8CWJ - chains J and K of the 5 polymer chains in the assembly; structure by X-ray diffraction, 2.45 A resolution.

[Chain J]
Name: Heavy chain of 4C12-B12 antibody Fab
Source organism: Homo sapiens
Notes: antibody fragment or engineered binder
Chain sequence (230 residues; each row starts with the number of its first residue):
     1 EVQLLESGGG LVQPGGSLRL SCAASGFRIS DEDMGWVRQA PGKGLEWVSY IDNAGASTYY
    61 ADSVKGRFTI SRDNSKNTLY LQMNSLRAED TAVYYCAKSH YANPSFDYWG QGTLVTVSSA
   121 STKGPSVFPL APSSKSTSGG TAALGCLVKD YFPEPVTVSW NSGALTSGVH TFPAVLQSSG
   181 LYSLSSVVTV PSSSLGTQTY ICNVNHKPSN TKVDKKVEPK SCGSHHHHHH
Not modelled in the structure: 135-140, 220-230
Disulfides: C22-C96, C146-C202

[Chain K]
Name: Light chain of 4C12-B12 antibody Fab
Source organism: Homo sapiens
Notes: antibody fragment or engineered binder
Chain sequence (215 residues; numbered 1 to 215; the number before each row is that of its first residue):
     1 DIQMTQSPSS LSASVGDRVT ITCRASQDIA DYLNWYQQKP GKAPKLLIYY ASNLQSGVPS
    61 RFSGSGSGTD FTLTISSLQP EDFATYYCQQ GLGMPITFGQ GTKVEIKRTV AAPSVFIFPP
   121 SDEQLKSGTA SVVCLLNNFY PREAKVQWKV DNALQSGNSQ ESVTEQDSKD STYSLSSTLT
   181 LSKADYEKHK VYACEVTHQG LSSPVTKSFN RGECS
Not modelled in the structure: 215
Disulfides: C23-C88, C134-C194

[How chain J and chain K interact]
Residue-residue contacts - 75 pairs, chain J then chain K:
  Q39(J) with Q38(K), hydrogen bond; Y87(K), hydrogen bond
  K43(J) with Y87(K)
  G44(J) with Y87(K)
  L45(J) with P44(K), hydrophobic; Y87(K), hydrophobic; F98(K)
  W47(J) with M94(K), hydrophobic; P95(K), hydrophobic; I96(K)
  Y50(J) with M94(K), hydrophobic; I96(K), hydrophobic
  Y59(J) with M94(K), hydrophobic
  Y95(J) with Q38(K); K42(K); A43(K), hydrophobic
  Y101(J) with Y49(K); Y50(K)
  N103(J) with Y32(K); Y50(K); G91(K), hydrogen bond (side chain-backbone); L92(K)
  P104(J) with N34(K), hydrogen bond (backbone-side chain); Q89(K), hydrogen bond (backbone-side chain); G91(K); I96(K), hydrophobic
  S105(J) with N34(K), hydrogen bond; Y36(K); L46(K); Y49(K); Y50(K)
  F106(J) with Y36(K), hydrogen bond (backbone-side chain); L46(K); I96(K), hydrophobic
  D107(J) with L46(K)
  W109(J) with Y36(K), hydrophobic; A43(K), hydrophobic; P44(K)
  G110(J) with A43(K)
  F128(J) with S121(K); E123(K); Q124(K)
  P129(J) with S121(K); E123(K)
  L130(J) with F118(K); V133(K), hydrophobic
  A131(J) with F118(K)
  A143(J) with F116(K), hydrophobic; F118(K); L135(K), hydrophobic
  L144(J) with F118(K), hydrophobic
  L147(J) with S131(K)
  K149(J) with Q124(K); S131(K)
  H170(J) with N137(K); N138(K), hydrogen bond; T164(K); S174(K), hydrogen bond
  F172(J) with L135(K), hydrophobic; S162(K); T164(K); S174(K); L175(K); S176(K)
  P173(J) with S162(K), hydrogen bond (backbone-side chain); V163(K)
  V175(J) with Q160(K); E161(K); S162(K)
  L176(J) with Q160(K), hydrogen bond (backbone-side chain)
  Q177(J) with Q160(K)
  S185(J) with S176(K), hydrogen bond
  V187(J) with L135(K), hydrophobic
  T189(J) with N137(K)
  K215(J) with E123(K), salt bridge
Other interface residues (no listed pair), chain J (39 interface residues in all): V37, S134, T141, A142, T171
Other interface residues (no listed pair), chain K (41 interface residues in all): Q55, S127, T129, D167, C214

[Summary]
39 residues of chain J face 41 of chain K across their interface, with 12 hydrogen bonds and 1 salt bridge.
Polar pairs include K215(J)-E123(K), Q39(J)-Q38(K) and Q39(J)-Y87(K).
Here chain J is Heavy chain of 4C12-B12 antibody Fab and chain K is Light chain of 4C12-B12 antibody Fab, both
from Homo sapiens. Entry 8CWJ (Fab arms of antibodies 4C12-B12 and CR3022 bound to pangolin receptor binding
domain (pRBD)) was determined by X-ray diffraction.
